PDB entry 7Z18 | electron microscopy, 1.98 A resolution | chains C and H of the 10 polymer chains in the assembly

# Chain C
Protein: Alpha-D-ribose 1-methylphosphonate 5-triphosphate synthase subunit PhnI
Source organism: Escherichia coli
Notes: EC 2.7.8.37
UniProt: P16687 (PHNI_ECOLI); numbering as in UniProt (aligned over 1-354)
Sequence (354 residues; row label = number of the first residue in the row):
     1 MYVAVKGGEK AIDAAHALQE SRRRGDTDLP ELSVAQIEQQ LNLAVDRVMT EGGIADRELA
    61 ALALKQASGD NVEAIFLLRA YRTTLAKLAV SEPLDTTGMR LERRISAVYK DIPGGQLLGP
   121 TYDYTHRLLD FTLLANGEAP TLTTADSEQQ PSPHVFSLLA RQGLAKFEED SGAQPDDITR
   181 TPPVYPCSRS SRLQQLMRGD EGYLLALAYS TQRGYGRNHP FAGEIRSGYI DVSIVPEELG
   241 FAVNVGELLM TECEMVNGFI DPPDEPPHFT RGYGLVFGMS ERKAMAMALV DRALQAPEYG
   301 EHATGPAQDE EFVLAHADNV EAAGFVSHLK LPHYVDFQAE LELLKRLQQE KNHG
Not modelled in the structure: 354
Construct notes: conflict D264 (Gly in P16687), K351 (Gln in P16687)
UniProt features mapped onto this chain:
  - natural variant: D264 (G264D: In strain: B; this construct carries the variant), K351 (Q351K: In strain: B; this construct carries the variant)
Metal / ion sites: Zn2+: H328, H333 (together with I9X)
Ligand contacts: I9X (alpha-D-ribose-1,2-cyclic-phosphate-5-phosphate): F325, H328, L331, H333
Reported in the primary citation:
  - Zn2+ coordination: H328, H333

# Chain H
Protein: Alpha-D-ribose 1-methylphosphonate 5-phosphate C-P lyase
Source organism: Escherichia coli
Notes: EC 4.7.1.1
UniProt: P16688 (PHNJ_ECOLI); residues 1-281 here = UniProt positions 1-281
Sequence (281 residues; numbered 1 to 281; the number before each row is that of its first residue):
     1 MANLSGYNFA YLDEQTKRMI RRAILKAVAI PGYQVPFGGR EMPMPYGWGT GGIQLTASVI
    61 GESDVLKVID QGADDTTNAV SIRNFFKRVT GVNTTERTDD ATLIQTRHRI PETPLTEDQI
   121 IIFQVPIPEP LRFIEPRETE TRTMHALEEY GVMQVKLYED IARFGHIATT YAYPVKVNGR
   181 YVMDPSPIPK FDNPKMDMMP ALQLFGAGRE KRIYAVPPFT RVESLDFDDH PFTVQQWDEP
   241 CAICGSTHSY LDEVVLDDAG NRMFVCSDTD YCRQQSEAKN Q
Not modelled in the structure: 1, 280-281
Construct notes: conflict L103 (Val in P16688)
UniProt features mapped onto this chain:
  - natural variant: L103 (V103L: In strain: B; this construct carries the variant)
Metal / ion sites: Zn2+: C241, C244, C266, C272
Ligand contacts: I9X (alpha-D-ribose-1,2-cyclic-phosphate-5-phosphate): P45, Y46, G47, W48, G49, T50, G51, G52, R107, H108, Q124, V125, P126, P187, G206, A207, G208, R209
Reported in the primary citation:
  - binding site for I9X: G47 to T50, R107, H108, Q124
  - mutagenesis - E149A, Y158A: abolished growth
  - catalytic residues: G32 (citing earlier work)

# Chain C / chain H interface
Residue-residue contacts (42):
  Y109(C) with E253(H)
  K110(C) with D252(H); T269(H)
  D111(C) with V254(H); V255(H), hydrogen bond (backbone-backbone)
  I112(C) with V255(H)
  P113(C) with V255(H); D257(H); D258(H)
  D123(C) with W48(H)
  Y124(C) with W48(H), hydrophobic; T77(H), hydrogen bond; N78(H); S81(H), hydrogen bond (backbone-side chain)
  T125(C) with P43(H)
  H126(C) with P43(H); M44(H); S81(H), hydrogen bond; F85(H)
  R127(C) with P43(H), hydrogen bond (backbone-backbone); P45(H)
  L128(C) with Y7(H); Y11(H); P43(H), hydrophobic; R88(H)
  P153(C) with D258(H)
  R161(C) with D258(H), salt bridge
  Q162(C) with E253(H); R262(H), hydrogen bond
  Y209(C) with R209(H), hydrogen bond
  Q212(C) with F133(H)
  R213(C) with R132(H); P136(H); R209(H); E210(H), salt bridge
  G214(C) with P136(H)
  Y215(C) with P136(H); R137(H)
  R217(C) with F133(H)
  H219(C) with Y171(H), hydrogen bond
  F221(C) with Y171(H)
  F259(C) with F164(H), hydrophobic
Also at the interface, not in a pair above, chain C (27 interface residues in all): L118, S157, L158, D261
Also at the interface, not in a pair above, chain H (30 interface residues in all): A73, I127, L256

# Overview
Chain C and chain H form an interface of 27 and 30 residues respectively, with 8 hydrogen bonds and 2 salt
bridges. Polar contacts include R161(C)-D258(H), R213(C)-E210(H) and Y124(C)-T77(H). Bound to chain C:
compound I9X. Ligands of chain H: compound I9X. The paper reports the catalytic residue G32(H); E149A and
Y158A of chain H abolish growth.
Here chain C is Alpha-D-ribose 1-methylphosphonate 5-triphosphate synthase subunit PhnI and chain H is
Alpha-D-ribose 1-methylphosphonate 5-phosphate C-P lyase, both from Escherichia coli. Entry 7Z18 (E. coli C-P
lyase bound to a PhnK ABC dimer and ATP) was determined by electron microscopy, deposited together with 7Z15,
7Z16, 7Z17 and 7Z19.
